PDB entry 6O1D | electron microscopy, 3.40 A resolution | chains E and I of the 10 polymer chains in the assembly

== Chain E ==
Molecule: Histone H3-like centromeric protein A
Source organism: Homo sapiens
UniProtKB: P49450 (CENPA_HUMAN); residues 1-140 here = UniProt positions 1-140
Amino-acid sequence (158 residues; each row starts with the number of its first residue; numbers below 1 keep their minus sign (Met-17 is residue -17)):
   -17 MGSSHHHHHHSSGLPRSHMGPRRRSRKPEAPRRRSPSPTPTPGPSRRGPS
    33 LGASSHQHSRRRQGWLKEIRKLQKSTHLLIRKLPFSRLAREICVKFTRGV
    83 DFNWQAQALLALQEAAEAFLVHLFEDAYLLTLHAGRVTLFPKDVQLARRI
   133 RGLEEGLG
Not modelled in the structure: -17 to 41
Sequence notes: initiating methionine (-17); expression tag (-16 to 0)
Swiss-Prot annotation at these positions:
  - region: Gln39 to Leu54 (Important for flexibility of DNA ends that protrude from nucleosomes)
  - modified residue: Gly2 (N,N,N-trimethylglycine), Ser7 (Phosphoserine), Ser17 (Phosphoserine), Ser19 (Phosphoserine), Ser27 (Phosphoserine), Ser68 (Phosphoserine)

== Chain I ==
Molecule: 145-nt DNA strand
Sequence (145 nucleotides; row label = number of the first residue in the row):
     1 ATCAATATCCACCTGCAGATTCTACCAAAAGTGTATTTGGAAACTGCTCC
    51 ATCAAAAGGCATGTTCAGCTCTGTGAGTGAAACTCCATCATCACAAAGAA
   101 TATTCTGAGAATGCTTCCGTTTGCCTTTTATATGAACTTCCTGAT

== Chain E / chain I interface ==
Contacting residue pairs - 16 pairs, chain E then chain I:
  Arg42(E) - DG143(I)  hydrogen bond to the phosphate
  Arg42(E) - DA144(I)  salt bridge to the phosphate
  Arg43(E) - DC66(I)  base contact
  Arg43(E) - DA67(I)  sugar contact
  Arg63(E) - DC60(I)  salt bridge to the phosphate
  Arg72(E) - DC50(I)  salt bridge to the phosphate
  Asn85(E) - DC50(I)  phosphate contact
  Trp86(E) - DC49(I)  sugar contact
  Trp86(E) - DC50(I)  hydrogen bond to the phosphate
  Gln87(E) - DC49(I)  hydrogen bond to the phosphate
  Arg118(E) - DT70(I)  phosphate contact
  Val119(E) - DT70(I)  hydrogen bond to the phosphate
  Thr120(E) - DC69(I)  hydrogen bond to the phosphate
  Thr120(E) - DT70(I)  hydrogen bond to the phosphate
  Phe122(E) - DT70(I)  phosphate contact
  Phe122(E) - DC71(I)  phosphate contact
Also at the interface, not in a pair above, chain E (12 interface residues in all): Ala88

== Overview ==
12 residues of chain E and 10 residues of chain I are in contact, with 6 hydrogen bonds and 3 salt bridges.
Among the polar pairs are Arg42(E)-DG143(I), Trp86(E)-DC50(I) and Gln87(E)-DC49(I).
Chain E is Histone H3-like centromeric protein A (Homo sapiens) and chain I is a 145-nt DNA strand; the
structure, Cryo-EM structure of the centromeric nucleosome with native alpha satellite DNA, was determined by
electron microscopy together with 6DZT, 6E0C and 6E0P from the same study.
